Entry 8D96 (electron microscopy, 3.35 A resolution); this record covers chains C and E of the 4 polymer chains in the assembly.

# Chain C
Name: DNA polymerase alpha catalytic subunit
Organism: Homo sapiens
Notes: EC 2.7.7.7
Reference sequence: P09884 (DPOLA_HUMAN); residues 1-1462 here = UniProt positions 1-1462
Amino-acid sequence (1462 residues; numbered 1 to 1462; the number before each row is that of its first residue):
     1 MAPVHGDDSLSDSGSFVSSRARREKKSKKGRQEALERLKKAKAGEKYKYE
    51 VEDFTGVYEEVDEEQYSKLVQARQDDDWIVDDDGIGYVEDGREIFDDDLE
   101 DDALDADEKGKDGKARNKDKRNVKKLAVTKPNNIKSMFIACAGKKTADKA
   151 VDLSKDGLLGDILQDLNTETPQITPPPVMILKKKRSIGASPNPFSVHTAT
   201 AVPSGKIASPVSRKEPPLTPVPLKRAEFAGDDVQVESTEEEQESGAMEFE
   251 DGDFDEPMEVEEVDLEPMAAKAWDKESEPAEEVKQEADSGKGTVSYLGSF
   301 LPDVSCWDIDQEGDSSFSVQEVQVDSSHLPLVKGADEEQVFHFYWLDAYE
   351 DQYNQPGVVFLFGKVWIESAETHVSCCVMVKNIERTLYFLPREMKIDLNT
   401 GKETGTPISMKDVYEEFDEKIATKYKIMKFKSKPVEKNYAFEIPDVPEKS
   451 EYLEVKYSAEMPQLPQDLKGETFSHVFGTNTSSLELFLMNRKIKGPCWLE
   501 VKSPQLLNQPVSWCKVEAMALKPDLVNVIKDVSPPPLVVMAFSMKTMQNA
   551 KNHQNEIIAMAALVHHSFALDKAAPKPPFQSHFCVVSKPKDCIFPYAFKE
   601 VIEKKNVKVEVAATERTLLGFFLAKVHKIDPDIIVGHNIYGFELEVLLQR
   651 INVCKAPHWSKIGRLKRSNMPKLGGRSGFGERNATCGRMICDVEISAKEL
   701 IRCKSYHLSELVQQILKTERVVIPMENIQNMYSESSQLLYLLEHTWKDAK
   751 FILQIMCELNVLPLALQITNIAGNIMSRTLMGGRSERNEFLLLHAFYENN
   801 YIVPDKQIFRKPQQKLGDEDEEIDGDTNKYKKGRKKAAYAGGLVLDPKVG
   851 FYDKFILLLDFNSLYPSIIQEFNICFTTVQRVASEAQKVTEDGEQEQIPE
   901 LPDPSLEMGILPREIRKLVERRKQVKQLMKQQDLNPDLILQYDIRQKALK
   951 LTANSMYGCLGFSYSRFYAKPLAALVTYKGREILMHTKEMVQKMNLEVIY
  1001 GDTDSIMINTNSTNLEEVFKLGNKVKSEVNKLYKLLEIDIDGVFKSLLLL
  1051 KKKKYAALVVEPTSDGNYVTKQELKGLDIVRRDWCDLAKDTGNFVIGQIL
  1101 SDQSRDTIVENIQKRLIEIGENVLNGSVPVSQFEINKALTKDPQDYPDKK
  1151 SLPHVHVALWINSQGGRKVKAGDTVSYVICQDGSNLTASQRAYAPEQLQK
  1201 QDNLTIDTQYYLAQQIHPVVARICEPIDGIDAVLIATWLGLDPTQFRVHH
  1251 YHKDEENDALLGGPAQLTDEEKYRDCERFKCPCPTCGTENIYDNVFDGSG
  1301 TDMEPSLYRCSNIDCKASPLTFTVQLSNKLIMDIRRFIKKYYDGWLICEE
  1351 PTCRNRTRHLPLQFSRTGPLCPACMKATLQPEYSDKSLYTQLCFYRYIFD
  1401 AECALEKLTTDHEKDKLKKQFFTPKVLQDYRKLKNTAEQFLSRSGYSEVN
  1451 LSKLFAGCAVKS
Disordered / not traced: 1-337, 674-677, 809-836, 883-895, 1252-1462
Ligand contacts: 2'-deoxyadenosine 5'-triphosphate (DTP): Asp860, Phe861, Asn862, Ser863, Leu864, Tyr865, Pro866, Arg922, Lys950, Leu951, Asn954, Tyr957, Asp1004
Swiss-Prot annotation at these positions:
  - zinc finger: Cys1283 to Ser1318 (CysA-type)
  - motif: Cys1348 to Cys1374 (CysB motif)
  - binding site (Zn(2+)): Cys1283, Cys1286, Cys1310, Cys1315, Cys1348, Cys1353, Cys1371, Cys1374
  - site: Lys124, Lys125 (Cleavage)
  - modified residue: Thr174 (Phosphothreonine), Ser186 (Phosphoserine), Ser190 (Phosphoserine), Ser209 (Phosphoserine), Lys224 (N6-acetyllysine), Thr406 (Phosphothreonine), Lys970 (N6-succinyllysine)
  - natural variant: Ile79 (I79S: In VEODS), Gly110 (G110R: In VEODS), Pro1381 (P1381L: In VEODS)

# Chain E
Molecule: 12-nt DNA/RNA hybrid strand
Sequence (12 nucleotides; numbered 1 to 12; the number before each row is that of its first residue):
     1 XGCGGCACGACC
Modified residues: GTP (guanosine-5'-triphosphate) at position 1
Bound ions: Mg2+: GTP_1 (shared with 1 residue of chain B)

# Interface between chain C and chain E
Pairs across the interface - 26 pairs, chain C then chain E:
  Arg702(C) with DA10(E), salt bridge to the phosphate
  Asp1002(C) with DC12(E), sugar contact
  Thr1003(C) with DC12(E), sugar contact
  Lys1053(C) with DC11(E), hydrogen bond to the base; DC12(E), sugar contact
  Lys1075(C) with DC11(E), phosphate contact; DC12(E), salt bridge to the phosphate
  Gly1076(C) with DA10(E), phosphate contact; DC11(E), sugar contact
  Val1080(C) with DA10(E), phosphate contact
  Arg1081(C) with C8(E), base contact; G9(E), hydrogen bond to the sugar
  Arg1082(C) with G9(E), salt bridge to the phosphate; DA10(E), phosphate contact
  Asp1083(C) with C8(E), hydrogen bond to the sugar
  Ala1138(C) with C8(E), phosphate contact; G9(E), hydrogen bond to the phosphate
  Leu1139(C) with C8(E), phosphate contact
  Thr1140(C) with C8(E), hydrogen bond to the phosphate
  Lys1141(C) with A7(E), salt bridge to the phosphate
  Tyr1146(C) with A7(E), phosphate contact; C8(E), hydrogen bond to the phosphate
  Asp1148(C) with C6(E), sugar contact
  Leu1152(C) with A7(E), sugar contact
  His1154(C) with A7(E), sugar contact; C8(E), salt bridge to the phosphate
Other interface residues (no listed pair), chain C (21 interface residues in all): Asp1004, Tyr1055, Lys1137

# Overview
Chain C and chain E form an interface of 21 and 7 residues respectively, with 6 hydrogen bonds and 5 salt
bridges. Among the polar pairs are Lys1053(C)-DC11(E), Arg1081(C)-G9(E) and Asp1083(C)-C8(E). Bound to chain
C: 2'-deoxyadenosine 5'-triphosphate. From UniProt: 8 Zn2+-binding residues on chain C.
Chain C is DNA polymerase alpha catalytic subunit (Homo sapiens) and chain E is a 12-nt DNA/RNA hybrid strand;
the structure, Human DNA polymerase alpha/primase elongation complex I bound to primer/template, was
determined by electron microscopy (same publication as 8D9D).
